Entry 6M3V (X-ray diffraction, 4.60 A resolution (low resolution: residue-level contacts below are approximate; hydrogen-bond / salt-bridge calls are withheld)); this record covers chains C and I of the 18 polymer chains in the assembly.

== Chain C ==
Molecule: Histone H2A type 1-B/E
Source organism: Homo sapiens
Reference sequence: P04908 (H2A1B_HUMAN); residues 0-129 here correspond to UniProt positions 1-130 (UniProt number = residue number + 1)
Chain sequence (130 residues; each row starts with the number of its first residue; numbering starts at 0):
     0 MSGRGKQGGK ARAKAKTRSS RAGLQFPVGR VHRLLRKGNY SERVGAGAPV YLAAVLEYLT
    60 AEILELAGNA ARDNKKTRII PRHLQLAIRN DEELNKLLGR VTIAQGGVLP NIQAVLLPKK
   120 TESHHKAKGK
Disordered / not traced: 0-15, 119-129
Curated features (UniProtKB/Swiss-Prot):
  - modified residue: Ser1 (N-acetylserine), Arg3 (Citrulline), Lys5 (N6-(2-hydroxyisobutyryl)lysine), Lys9 (N6-(2-hydroxyisobutyryl)lysine), Lys13 (N6-(beta-hydroxybutyryl)lysine), Lys36 (N6-(2-hydroxyisobutyryl)lysine), Lys74 (N6-(2-hydroxyisobutyryl)lysine), Lys75 (N6-(2-hydroxyisobutyryl)lysine), Lys95 (N6-(2-hydroxyisobutyryl)lysine), Gln104 (N5-methylglutamine), Lys118 (N6-(2-hydroxyisobutyryl)lysine), Lys119 (N6-crotonyllysine), Thr120 (Phosphothreonine), Lys125 (N6-crotonyllysine)
  - cross-link (Glycyl lysine isopeptide (Lys-Gly)): Lys13 (interchain with G-Cter in ubiquitin), Lys15 (interchain with G-Cter in ubiquitin), Lys119 (interchain with G-Cter in ubiquitin)

== Chain I ==
Molecule: 355-nt DNA strand
Source organism: other sequences
Sequence (355 nucleotides; row label = number of the first residue in the row):
     1 CGCTGACGAA AAAAAAAACG CATCCCGGTG CCGAGGCCGC TCAATTGGTC GTAGACAGCT
    61 CTAGCACCGC TTAAACGCAC GTACGCGCTG TCTACCGCGT TTTAACCGCC ACTAGAAGCG
   121 CTTACTAGTC TCCAGGCACG TGTGAGACCG GCACATGAAA AAAAAAATGC ATGCTCGAGT
   181 ATGAAAAAAA AAATCGCATC CCGGTGCCGA GGCCGCTCAA TTGGTCGTAG ACAGCTCTAG
   241 CACCGCTTAA ACGCACGTAC GCGCTGTCTA CCGCGTTTTA ACCGCCACTA GAAGCGCTTA
   301 CTAGTCTCCA GGCACGTGTG AGACCGGCAC ATGAAAAAAA AAACGTCAGC GGTAC
Metal / ion sites: K+ near DC92 (its only coordinating residue here)

== Chain C / chain I interface ==
Residue-residue contacts (16):
  Arg29(C) - DG312(I)
  Arg29(C) - DC313(I)
  Arg35(C) - DA303(I)
  Glu41(C) - DA303(I)
  Arg42(C) - DT302(I)
  Arg42(C) - DA303(I)
  Val43(C) - DT302(I)
  Val43(C) - DA303(I)
  Gly44(C) - DT302(I)
  Ala45(C) - DT302(I)
  Lys75(C) - DG322(I)
  Lys75(C) - DA323(I)
  Thr76(C) - DA321(I)
  Thr76(C) - DG322(I)
  Arg77(C) - DA321(I)
  Arg77(C) - DG322(I)
Other interface residues (no listed pair), chain C (12 interface residues in all): Pro26, Lys74
Other interface residues (no listed pair), chain I (8 interface residues in all): DC301

== Summary ==
The interface between chain C and chain I involves 12 residues on one side and 8 on the other.
Here chain C is Histone H2A type 1-B/E (Homo sapiens) and chain I is a 355-nt DNA strand (other sequences).
Entry 6M3V (355 bp di-nucleosome harboring cohesive DNA termini) was determined by X-ray diffraction (same
publication as 6LA8, 6LA9 and 6M44).
